PDB entry 9GXA | electron microscopy, 4.01 A resolution (low resolution: residue-level contacts below are approximate; hydrogen-bond / salt-bridge calls are withheld) | chains H and J of the 10 polymer chains in the assembly

Chain H:
Protein: Histone H4
From: Homo sapiens
UniProtKB: P62805 (H4_HUMAN); residues 1-102 here correspond to UniProt positions 2-103 (UniProt number = residue number + 1)
Amino-acid sequence (102 residues; each row starts with the number of its first residue):
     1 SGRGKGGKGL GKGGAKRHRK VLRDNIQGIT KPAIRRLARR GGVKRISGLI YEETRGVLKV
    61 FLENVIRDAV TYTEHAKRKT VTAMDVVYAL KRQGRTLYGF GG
Not modelled in the structure: 1-23, 92-102
UniProt features mapped onto this chain:
  - DNA-binding region: Lys16 to Lys20
  - modified residue: Ser1 (N-acetylserine), Arg3 (Asymmetric dimethylarginine), Lys5 (N6-(2-hydroxyisobutyryl)lysine), Lys8 (N6-(2-hydroxyisobutyryl)lysine), Lys12 (N6-(2-hydroxyisobutyryl)lysine), Lys16 (N6-(2-hydroxyisobutyryl)lysine), Lys20 (N6,N6,N6-trimethyllysine), Lys31 (N6-(2-hydroxyisobutyryl)lysine), Lys44 (N6-(2-hydroxyisobutyryl)lysine), Ser47 (Phosphoserine), Tyr51 (Phosphotyrosine), Lys59 (N6-(2-hydroxyisobutyryl)lysine), Lys77 (N6-(2-hydroxyisobutyryl)lysine), Lys79 (N6-(2-hydroxyisobutyryl)lysine), Thr80 (Phosphothreonine), Tyr88 (Phosphotyrosine), Lys91 (N6-(2-hydroxyisobutyryl)lysine)
  - cross-link (Glycyl lysine isopeptide (Lys-Gly)): Lys12 (interchain with G-Cter in SUMO2), Lys20 (interchain with G-Cter in SUMO2), Lys31 (interchain with G-Cter in SUMO2), Lys59 (interchain with G-Cter in SUMO2), Lys79 (interchain with G-Cter in SUMO2), Lys91 (interchain with G-Cter in SUMO2)

Chain J:
Molecule: 147 bp alpha-satellite DNA
From: Homo sapiens
Sequence (147 nucleotides; numbered -73 to 73; the number before each row is that of its first residue; numbers below 1 keep their minus sign (DA-73 is residue -73)):
   -73 ATCGAGGAAG TTCATATAAA AGGCAAACGG AAGCATTCTC AGAATATTCT TTGTGATGAT
   -13 GGAGTTTCAC TCACAGAGCT GAACATGCCT TTTGATGGAG CAGTTTCCAA ATACACTTTT
    47 GGTAGAATCT GCAGGTGGAT ATTTGAT
Not modelled in the structure: -73 to -63, 50-73

Interface between chain H and chain J:
Pairs across the interface - 7 pairs, chain H then chain J:
  Thr30(H) - DG-44(J)
  Thr30(H) - DA-43(J)
  Lys31(H) - DA-43(J)
  Pro32(H) - DG-44(J)
  Pro32(H) - DA-43(J)
  Arg36(H) - DG-44(J)
  Arg45(H) - DT-35(J)
Other interface residues (no listed pair), chain J (5 interface residues in all): DG-45, DA-42

Overview:
The chain H/chain J interface involves 5 residues from each chain. UniProt lists a DNA-binding region on chain
H.
Here chain H is Histone H4 and chain J is 147 bp alpha-satellite DNA, both from Homo sapiens. Entry 9GXA
(CENP-A/H4 di-tetrasome assembled on alpha-satellite DNA) was determined by electron microscopy.
